Entry 7MQS (electron microscopy, 4.40 A resolution (low resolution: residue-level contacts below are approximate; hydrogen-bond / salt-bridge calls are withheld)); this record covers chains E and H of the 8 polymer chains in the assembly.

[Chain E]
Molecule: Isoform Short of Insulin receptor
Source organism: Homo sapiens
Notes: EC 2.7.10.1; fragment: Ectodomain
UniProt: P06213-2 (INSR-2_HUMAN); residues 1-916 here correspond to UniProt positions 28-943 (UniProt number = residue number + 27)
Amino-acid sequence (916 residues; each row starts with the number of its first residue):
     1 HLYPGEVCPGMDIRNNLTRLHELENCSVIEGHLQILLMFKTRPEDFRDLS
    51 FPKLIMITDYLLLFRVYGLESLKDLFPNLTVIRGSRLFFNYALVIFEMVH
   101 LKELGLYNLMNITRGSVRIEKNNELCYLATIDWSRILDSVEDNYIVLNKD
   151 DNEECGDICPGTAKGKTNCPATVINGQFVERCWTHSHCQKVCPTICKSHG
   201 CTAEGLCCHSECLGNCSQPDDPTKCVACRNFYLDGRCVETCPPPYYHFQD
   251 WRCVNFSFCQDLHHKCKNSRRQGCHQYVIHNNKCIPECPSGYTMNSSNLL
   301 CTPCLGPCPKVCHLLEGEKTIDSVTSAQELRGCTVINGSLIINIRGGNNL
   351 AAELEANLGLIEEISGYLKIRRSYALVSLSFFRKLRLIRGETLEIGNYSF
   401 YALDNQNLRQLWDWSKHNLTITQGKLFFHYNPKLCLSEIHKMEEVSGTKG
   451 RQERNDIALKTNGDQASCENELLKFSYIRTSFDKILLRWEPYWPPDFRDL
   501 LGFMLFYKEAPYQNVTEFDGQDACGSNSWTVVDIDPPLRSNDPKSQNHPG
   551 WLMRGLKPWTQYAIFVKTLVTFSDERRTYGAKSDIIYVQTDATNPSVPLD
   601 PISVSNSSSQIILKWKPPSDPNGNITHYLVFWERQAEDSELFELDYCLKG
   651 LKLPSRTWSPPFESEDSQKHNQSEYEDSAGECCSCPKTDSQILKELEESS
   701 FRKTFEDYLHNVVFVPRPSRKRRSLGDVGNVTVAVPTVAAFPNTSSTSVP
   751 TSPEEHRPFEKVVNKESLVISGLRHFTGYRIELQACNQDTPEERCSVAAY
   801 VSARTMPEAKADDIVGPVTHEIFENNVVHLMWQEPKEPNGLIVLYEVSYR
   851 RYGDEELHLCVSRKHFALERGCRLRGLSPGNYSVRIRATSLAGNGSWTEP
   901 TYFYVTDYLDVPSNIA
Unresolved in the structure: 1-4, 163-167, 173-176, 268-273, 516-530, 657-690, 718-753, 911-916
Cystine bridges: Cys8-Cys26, Cys126-Cys155, Cys159-Cys182, Cys169-Cys188, Cys192-Cys201, Cys196-Cys207, Cys208-Cys216, Cys212-Cys225, Cys228-Cys237, Cys241-Cys253, Cys259-Cys284, Cys266-Cys274, Cys288-Cys301, Cys304-Cys308, Cys312-Cys333, Cys435-Cys468, Cys647-Cys860, Cys786-Cys795

[Chain H]
Molecule: Insulin B chain
UniProt: P01308 (INS_HUMAN); residues 1-22 here correspond to UniProt positions 25-46 (UniProt number = residue number + 24)
Amino-acid sequence (22 residues; numbered 1 to 22; the number before each row is that of its first residue):
     1 FVNQHLCGSELVEALYLVCLER
Unresolved in the structure: 1-2, 21-22
Sequence notes: engineered mutation Glu10 (His34 in P01308), Leu20 (Gly44 in P01308)

[Chain E / chain H interface]
Residue-residue contacts (10):
  Pro495(E) - His5(H)
  Asp496(E) - Cys7(H)
  Phe497(E) - Glu10(H)
  Arg498(E) - Gly8(H)
  Arg498(E) - Ser9(H)
  Glu706(E) - Gly8(H)
  His710(E) - Gly8(H)
  His710(E) - Val12(H)
  Phe714(E) - Val12(H)
  Phe714(E) - Leu15(H)
Also at the interface, not in a pair above, chain E (8 interface residues in all): Ser540
Also at the interface, not in a pair above, chain H (9 interface residues in all): Leu6, Leu11

[In short]
Chain E and chain H form an interface of 8 and 9 residues respectively.
Here chain E is Isoform Short of Insulin receptor (Homo sapiens) and chain H is Insulin B chain. Entry 7MQS
(The insulin receptor ectodomain in complex with three venom hybrid insulin molecules - asymmetric
conformation) was determined by electron microscopy, deposited together with 7MQO and 7MQR.
